5T8Y - chain A; structure by X-ray diffraction, 2.65 A resolution.

Chain A:
Name: Epoxyqueuosine reductase
From: Bacillus subtilis (strain 168)
Notes: EC 1.17.99.6
UniProtKB: P97030 (QUEG_BACSU); residue numbers follow UniProt; this construct covers 1-386
Sequence (437 residues; row label = number of the first residue in the row; numbers below 1 keep their minus sign (Met-27 is residue -27)):
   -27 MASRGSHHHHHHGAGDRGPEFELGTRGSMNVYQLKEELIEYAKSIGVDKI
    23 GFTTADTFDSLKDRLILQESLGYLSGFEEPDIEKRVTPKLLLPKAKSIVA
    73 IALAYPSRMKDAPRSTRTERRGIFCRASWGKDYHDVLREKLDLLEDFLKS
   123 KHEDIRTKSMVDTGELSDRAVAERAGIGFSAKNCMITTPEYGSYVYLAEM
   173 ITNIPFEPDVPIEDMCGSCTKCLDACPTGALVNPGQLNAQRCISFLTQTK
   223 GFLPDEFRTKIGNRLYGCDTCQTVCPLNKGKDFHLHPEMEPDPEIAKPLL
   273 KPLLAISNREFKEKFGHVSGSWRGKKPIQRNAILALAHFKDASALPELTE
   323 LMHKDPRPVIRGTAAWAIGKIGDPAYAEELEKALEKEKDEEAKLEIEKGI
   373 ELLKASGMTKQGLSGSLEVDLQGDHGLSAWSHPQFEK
Not modelled in the structure: -27 to 1, 376-409
Construct notes: initiating methionine (-27); expression tag (-26 to 0, 387-409)
Ion coordination: 4Fe-4S cluster Fe site 1: Cys188, Cys191, Cys194, Cys247; 4Fe-4S cluster Fe site 2: Cys198, Cys214, Cys240, Cys243
Small-molecule neighbours:
  - cobalamin (B12): Ser32, Leu33, Arg36, Leu37, Gln40, Leu46, Ser47, Phe49, Glu50, Arg57, Cys97, Ala99, Tyr105, Gly136, Leu138, Ser139, Asp140, Arg141, Ala142, Glu145, Ser152, Asn155, Cys156, Met157, Ile158, Ser165, Val167, Tyr168, Leu169, Pro206, Gly207, Gln208, Leu209, Ala211, Cys214, Ser216, Phe217, Gln220, Gly239, Cys240, Asp241, Cys243, Gln244
  - 4Fe-4S cluster (SF4), molecule 1: Ala153, Lys154, Asn155, Cys188, Cys191, Thr192, Lys193, Cys194, Cys247, Pro248, Leu249
  - 4Fe-4S cluster (SF4), molecule 2: Cys198, Pro199, Thr200, Ala202, Leu203, Leu209, Cys214, Ile215, Ser216, Cys240, Thr242, Cys243
Curated features (UniProtKB/Swiss-Prot):
  - active site: Asp134 (Proton donor)
  - binding site (cob(II)alamin): Arg57, Cys97, Asp134, Ser139 to Arg141, Ser152, Asn155, Ile158, Leu169, Ser216, Cys240, Asp241
  - binding site ([4Fe-4S] cluster): Cys188, Cys191, Cys194, Cys198, Cys214, Cys240, Cys243, Cys247
  - binding site (tRNA): Gln220, Lys222, Asn280, Arg281, Arg295, Lys297, Lys298
From the paper describing this entry:
  - conformationally variable residues (loop rearrangement): Asp134
  - catalytic residues: His106, Asp134, Gln220 (proposed by the authors, not directly observed)
  - mutagenesis - H106A, D134A, R141A: decreased catalytic activity (citing earlier work)

Overview:
Bound to chain A: 4Fe-4S cluster and cobalamin. Cys188, Cys191, Cys194 and Cys247 form the 4Fe-4S cluster Fe
site 1. From UniProt: active-site residue Asp134, 13 cob(II)alamin-binding residues, 8 [4Fe-4S]
cluster-binding residues and 7 tRNA-binding residues. The paper reports catalytic residues His106, Asp134 and
Gln220; H106A, D134A and R141A reduce catalytic activity.
Chain A is Epoxyqueuosine reductase (Bacillus subtilis (strain 168)); the structure, Structure of
epoxyqueuosine reductase from Bacillus subtilis with the Asp134 catalytic loop swung out of the ..., was
determined by X-ray diffraction, deposited together with 5D08, 5D0A and 5D0B.
